PDB entry 2H29 | X-ray diffraction, 2.00 A resolution | chains A and B

[Chain A (and B)]
Name: Probable nicotinate-nucleotide adenylyltransferase
Source organism: Staphylococcus aureus
Notes: EC 2.7.7.18; chain B of this document is another copy of the same molecule, construct and numbering; everything in this record applies to it too
Reference sequence: Q5HFG7 (NADD_STAAC); residue numbers follow UniProt; this construct covers 1-189
Sequence (189 residues; numbered 1 to 189; the number before each row is that of its first residue):
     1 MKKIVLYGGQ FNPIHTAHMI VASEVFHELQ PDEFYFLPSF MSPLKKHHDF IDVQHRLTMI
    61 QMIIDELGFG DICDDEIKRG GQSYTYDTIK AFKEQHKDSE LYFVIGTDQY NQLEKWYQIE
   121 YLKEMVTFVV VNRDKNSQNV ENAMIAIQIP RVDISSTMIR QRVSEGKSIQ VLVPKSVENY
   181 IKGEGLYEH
Not modelled in the structure: 189
Residues lining bound ligands: nicotinic acid adenine dinucleotide (DND): Y7, G8, G9, Q10, F11, H15, A17, H18, V21, S39, S42, P43, L44, K45, S83, Y84, T85, F103, V104, I105, G106, D108, Q109, Q112, K115, W116, Y117, V131, N132, R133, I149, V152, I154

[Chain A / chain B interface]
Pairs across the interface - 39 pairs, chain A then chain B:
  T16(A) - V171(B)
  M19(A) - V171(B)
  I20(A) - V171(B)  hydrophobic
  S23(A) - Q170(B)  hydrogen bond
  E24(A) - R162(B)  salt bridge
  H27(A) - S168(B)
  H27(A) - Q170(B)  hydrogen bond
  D65(A) - K175(B)
  E66(A) - K175(B)  hydrogen bond (backbone-side chain)
  L67(A) - Q170(B)  hydrogen bond (backbone-side chain)
  L67(A) - V171(B)  hydrophobic
  F69(A) - Q170(B)
  N136(A) - D153(B)  hydrogen bond
  P150(A) - D153(B)
  P150(A) - M158(B)  hydrophobic
  P150(A) - L172(B)  hydrophobic
  R151(A) - N136(B)
  R151(A) - R151(B)
  R151(A) - V152(B)
  R151(A) - D153(B)  hydrogen bond (backbone-backbone)
  V152(A) - R151(B)
  V152(A) - V152(B)  hydrophobic
  D153(A) - N136(B)  hydrogen bond
  D153(A) - P150(B)
  D153(A) - R151(B)  hydrogen bond (backbone-backbone)
  M158(A) - P150(B)  hydrophobic
  R162(A) - E24(B)  salt bridge
  S168(A) - H27(B)
  Q170(A) - S23(B)  hydrogen bond
  Q170(A) - H27(B)  hydrogen bond
  Q170(A) - L67(B)  hydrogen bond (side chain-backbone)
  Q170(A) - F69(B)
  V171(A) - T16(B)
  V171(A) - M19(B)
  V171(A) - I20(B)  hydrophobic
  V171(A) - L67(B)  hydrophobic
  L172(A) - P150(B)  hydrophobic
  K175(A) - D65(B)
  K175(A) - E66(B)  hydrogen bond (side chain-backbone)
Interface residues without a listed pair, chain A (24 interface residues in all): I154, K167
Interface residues without a listed pair, chain B (24 interface residues in all): E28, I154

[In short]
The chain A/chain B interface involves 24 residues from each chain, with 12 hydrogen bonds and 2 salt bridges.
Polar pairs include E24(A)-R162(B), S23(A)-Q170(B) and H27(A)-Q170(B). Chain A binds nicotinic acid adenine
dinucleotide.
Both chains are Probable nicotinate-nucleotide adenylyltransferase (Staphylococcus aureus). Entry 2H29
(Crystal structure of Nicotinic acid mononucleotide Adenylyltransferase from Staphylococcus aureus: product
bound form 1) was determined by X-ray diffraction together with 2H2A from the same study.
